7KF1 - chains H and L of the 3 polymer chains in the assembly; structure by X-ray diffraction, 2.45 A resolution.

# Chain H
Name: anti-VEGF-A Fab bH1 heavy chain
Source organism: Homo sapiens
Notes: fragment: Fab fragment heavy chain; engineered mutation(s): CDR H3 loop design 14_0130 (AKLGIGYYYYGMDV); antibody fragment or engineered binder
Chain sequence (237 residues; row label = number of the first residue in the row; a row labelled like 82A-82C holds insertion residues (82A, then the next letters in order)):
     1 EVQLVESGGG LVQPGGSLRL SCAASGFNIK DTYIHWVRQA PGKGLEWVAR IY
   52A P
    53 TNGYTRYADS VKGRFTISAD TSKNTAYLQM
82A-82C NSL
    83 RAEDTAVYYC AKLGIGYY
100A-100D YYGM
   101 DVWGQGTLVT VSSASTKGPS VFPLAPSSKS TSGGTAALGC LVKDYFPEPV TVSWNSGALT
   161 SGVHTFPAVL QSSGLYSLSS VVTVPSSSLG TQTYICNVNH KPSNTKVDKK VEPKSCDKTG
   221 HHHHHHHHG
Unresolved in the structure: 218-229
Cystine bridges: Cys-22/Cys-92, Cys-140/Cys-196

# Chain L
Name: anti-VEGF-A Fab bH1 light chain
Source organism: Homo sapiens
Notes: fragment: Fab fragment light chain; antibody fragment or engineered binder
Chain sequence (218 residues; each row starts with the number of its first residue; a row labelled like 27A-27D holds insertion residues (27A, then the next letters in order)):
     1 DIQMTQSPSS LSASVGDRVT ITCRASQ
27A-27D DIPR
    28 SISGYVAWYQ QKPGKAPKLL IYWGSYLYSG VPSRFSGSGS GTDFTLTISS LQPEDFATYY
    88 CQQHYTTPPT FGQGTKVEIK RTVAAPSVFI FPPSDEQLKS GTASVVCLLN NFYPREAKVQ
   148 WKVDNALQSG NSQESVTEQD SKDSTYSLSS TLTLSKADYE KHKVYACEVT HQGLSSPVTK
   208 SFNRGEC
Unresolved in the structure: 214
Cystine bridges: Cys-23/Cys-88, Cys-134/Cys-194

# Interface between chain H and chain L
Pairs across the interface (73; chain H residue first):
  His-35(H) with Pro-96(L)
  Val-37(H) with Phe-98(L), hydrophobic
  Gln-39(H) with Gln-38(L), hydrogen bond; Tyr-87(L), hydrogen bond
  Lys-43(H) with Tyr-87(L)
  Gly-44(H) with Tyr-87(L)
  Leu-45(H) with Gln-38(L); Pro-44(L), hydrophobic; Tyr-87(L), hydrophobic; Phe-98(L), hydrophobic
  Trp-47(H) with Pro-95(L), hydrophobic; Pro-96(L); Phe-98(L)
  Arg-50(H) with Thr-94(L), hydrogen bond
  Arg-58(H) with Pro-95(L)
  Tyr-91(H) with Gln-38(L); Gly-41(L); Lys-42(L), hydrogen bond (side chain-backbone); Ala-43(L), hydrophobic
  Tyr-99(H) with Trp-50(L)
  Tyr-100A(H) with Trp-50(L), hydrogen bond (backbone-side chain); His-91(L); Thr-94(L)
  Tyr-100B(H) with Leu-46(L), hydrophobic; Tyr-49(L); Trp-50(L); Tyr-55(L), hydrophobic
  Gly-100C(H) with Tyr-36(L)
  Met-100D(H) with Tyr-36(L), hydrogen bond (backbone-side chain); Leu-46(L); Gln-89(L), hydrogen bond
  Asp-101(H) with Leu-46(L); Tyr-55(L), hydrogen bond
  Trp-103(H) with Ala-43(L), hydrophobic; Pro-44(L)
  Gly-104(H) with Ala-43(L)
  Phe-122(H) with Ser-121(L); Glu-123(L); Gln-124(L)
  Pro-123(H) with Ser-121(L)
  Leu-124(H) with Phe-118(L); Val-133(L), hydrophobic
  Ala-125(H) with Phe-118(L); Pro-119(L)
  Pro-126(H) with Phe-118(L)
  Ser-130(H) with Phe-116(L)
  Ala-137(H) with Phe-116(L), hydrophobic; Phe-118(L)
  Leu-141(H) with Ser-131(L)
  Lys-143(H) with Gln-124(L); Ser-131(L)
  His-164(H) with Asn-137(L), hydrogen bond; Asn-138(L), hydrogen bond; Thr-164(L); Ser-174(L), hydrogen bond
  Phe-166(H) with Leu-135(L), hydrophobic; Ser-162(L); Thr-164(L); Ser-174(L); Leu-175(L); Ser-176(L)
  Pro-167(H) with Ser-162(L), hydrogen bond (backbone-side chain); Val-163(L)
  Val-169(H) with Gln-160(L); Glu-161(L); Ser-162(L)
  Leu-170(H) with Gln-160(L), hydrogen bond (backbone-side chain)
  Gln-171(H) with Gln-160(L)
  Val-181(H) with Leu-135(L), hydrophobic
  Thr-183(H) with Asn-137(L)
  Lys-214(H) with Asp-122(L), salt bridge
  Cys-216(H) with Gly-212(L); Glu-213(L)
Also at the interface, not in a pair above, chain H (43 interface residues in all): Glu-46, Leu-95, Thr-135, Leu-138, Lys-209, Ser-215
Also at the interface, not in a pair above, chain L (42 interface residues in all): Ala-34, Thr-129, Asp-167

# Summary
The interface between chain H and chain L involves 43 residues on one side and 42 on the other, with 13
hydrogen bonds and 1 salt bridge. Polar pairs include Lys-214(H)/Asp-122(L), Gln-39(H)/Gln-38(L) and
Gln-39(H)/Tyr-87(L).
Here chain H is anti-VEGF-A Fab bH1 heavy chain and chain L is anti-VEGF-A Fab bH1 light chain, both from Homo
sapiens. Entry 7KF1 (Crystal structure of bH1 Fab variant (CDR H3 loop design 14_0130) in complex with VEGF)
was determined by X-ray diffraction.
